8DZ4 - chains I and M of the 23 polymer chains in the assembly; structure by electron microscopy, 3.20 A resolution.

# Chain I
Protein: Circumsporozoite protein
Source organism: Plasmodium falciparum
Amino-acid sequence (278 residues; each row starts with the number of its first residue; numbers below 1 keep their minus sign (Tyr-76 is residue -76)):
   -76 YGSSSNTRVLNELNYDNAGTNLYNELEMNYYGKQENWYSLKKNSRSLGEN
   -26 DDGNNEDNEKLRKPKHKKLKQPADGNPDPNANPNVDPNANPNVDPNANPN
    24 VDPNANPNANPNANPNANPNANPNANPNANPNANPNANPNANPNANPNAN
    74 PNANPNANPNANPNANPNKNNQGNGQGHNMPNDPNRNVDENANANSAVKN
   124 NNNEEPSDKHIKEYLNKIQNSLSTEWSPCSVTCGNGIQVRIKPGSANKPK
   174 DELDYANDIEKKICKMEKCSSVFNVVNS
Disordered / not traced: -76 to 0, 89-201

# Chain M
Protein: 356 Fab heavy chain
Source organism: Homo sapiens
Notes: antibody fragment or engineered binder
Amino-acid sequence (228 residues; row label = number of the first residue in the row; a row labelled like 82A-82C holds insertion residues (82A, then the next letters in order)):
     1 QVQLVESGGGVVQPGRSLRLSCAASGFTFRNFGMHWVRQTPGKGLEWVAV
    51 IW
   52A H
    53 DGSNKFYADSVEGRFTISRDNSKNMIYLQM
82A-82C NSL
    83 RVEDTAIYYCARDSLFYD
100A-100G HDNSGYY
   101 GYWGQGTLVTVSSASTKGPSVFPLAPSSKSTSGGTAALGCLVKDYFPEPV
   151 TVSWNSGALTSGVHTFPAVLQSSGLYSLSSVVTVPSSSLGTQTYICNVNH
   201 KPSNTKVDKKVEPKSCD
Disordered / not traced: 114-217
Cystine bridges: Cys22-Cys92

# Interface between chain I and chain M
Residue-residue contacts (25; chain I residue first):
  Val24(I) - Phe58(M)  hydrophobic
  Asp25(I) - Phe58(M)
  Pro26(I) - Phe58(M)  hydrophobic
  Ala28(I) - Trp52(M)
  Asn29(I) - Trp52(M)
  Asn29(I) - Asp100(M)  hydrogen bond (side chain-backbone)
  Asn29(I) - His100A(M)  hydrogen bond (side chain-backbone)
  Asn29(I) - Ser100D(M)  hydrogen bond
  Pro30(I) - Gly33(M)
  Pro30(I) - Trp52(M)  hydrophobic
  Pro30(I) - His52A(M)  hydrogen bond (backbone-side chain)
  Pro30(I) - Asp95(M)
  Pro30(I) - Ser100D(M)
  Asn31(I) - Asn31(M)
  Asn31(I) - Phe32(M)
  Asn31(I) - Gly33(M)  hydrogen bond (side chain-backbone)
  Asn31(I) - His52A(M)
  Asn31(I) - Asp95(M)
  Asn31(I) - Ser96(M)  hydrogen bond
  Asn31(I) - Tyr99(M)
  Ala32(I) - Asn31(M)  hydrogen bond (backbone-backbone)
  Ala32(I) - His52A(M)
  Ala32(I) - Tyr99(M)
  Asn33(I) - Tyr99(M)  hydrogen bond
  Pro34(I) - Tyr99(M)
Also at the interface, not in a pair above, chain I (12 interface residues in all): Asn27, Asn35
Also at the interface, not in a pair above, chain M (14 interface residues in all): Ile51, Asn56

# Overview
Chain I and chain M form an interface of 12 and 14 residues respectively; the contacts include 8 hydrogen
bonds. Among the polar pairs are Asn29(I)-His100A(M), Asn29(I)-Ser100D(M) and Asn29(I)-Asp100(M).
Here chain I is Circumsporozoite protein (Plasmodium falciparum) and chain M is 356 Fab heavy chain (Homo
sapiens). Entry 8DZ4 (Cryo-EM structure of 356 Fab in complex with recombinant shortened Plasmodium falciparum
circumsporozoite protein (rsCSP)) was determined by electron microscopy together with 8DYW, 8DYX, 8DYY and
8EKF from the same study.
